PDB entry 1TTP | X-ray diffraction, 2.30 A resolution | chains A and B

[Chain A]
Protein: Tryptophan synthase
From: Salmonella typhimurium
Notes: EC 4.2.1.20
UniProt: P00929 (TRPA_SALTY); numbering as in UniProt (aligned over 1-268)
Chain sequence (268 residues; each row starts with the number of its first residue):
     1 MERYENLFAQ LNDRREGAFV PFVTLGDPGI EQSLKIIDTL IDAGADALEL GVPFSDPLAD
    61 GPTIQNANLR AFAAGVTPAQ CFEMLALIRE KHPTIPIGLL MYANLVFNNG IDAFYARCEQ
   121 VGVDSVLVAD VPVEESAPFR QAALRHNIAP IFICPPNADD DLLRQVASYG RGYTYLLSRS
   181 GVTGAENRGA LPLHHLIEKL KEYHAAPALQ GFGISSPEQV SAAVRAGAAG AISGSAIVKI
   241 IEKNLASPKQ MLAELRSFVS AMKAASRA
Not modelled in the structure: 178-189
Curated features (UniProtKB/Swiss-Prot):
  - active site (Proton acceptor): E49, D60

[Chain B]
Protein: Tryptophan synthase
From: Salmonella typhimurium
Notes: EC 4.2.1.20
UniProt: P00933 (TRPB_SALTY); residues 2-397 here correspond to UniProt positions 1-396 (UniProt number = residue number - 1)
Chain sequence (397 residues; each row starts with the number of its first residue):
     1 MTTLLNPYFG EFGGMYVPQI LMPALNQLEE AFVRAQKDPE FQAQFADLLK NYAGRPTALT
    61 KCQNITAGTR TTLYLKREDL LHGGAHKTNQ VLGQALLAKR MGKSEIIAET GAGQHGVASA
   121 LASALLGLKC RIYMGAKDVE RQSPNVFRMR LMGAEVIPVH SGSATLKDAC NEALRDWSGS
   181 YETAHYMLGT AAGPHPYPTI VREFQRMIGE ETKAQILDKE GRLPDAVIAC VGGGSNAIGM
   241 FADFINDTSV GLIGVEPGGH GIETGEHGAP LKHGRVGIYF GMKAPMMQTA DGQIEESYSI
   301 SAGLDFPSVG PQHAYLNSIG RADYVSITDD EALEAFKTLC RHEGIIPALE SSHALAHALK
   361 MMREQPEKEQ LLVVNLSGRG DKDIFTVHDI LKARGEI
Not modelled in the structure: 1-2, 392-397
Glycans and other covalent adducts: pyridoxal phosphate (PLP) linked to K87
Ion coordination: Cs+ site 1: G54, P56; Cs+ site 2: V231, G232, G268, F306, S308
Ligand contacts: pyridoxal phosphate (PLP): A85, H86, Q114, T190, C230, V231, G232, G233, G234, S235, N236, A237, G303, L304, A348, E350, S351, S377, G378

[Interface between chain A and chain B]
Residue-residue contacts - 56 pairs, chain A then chain B:
  P53(A) - Q293(B)  hydrogen bond (backbone-side chain)
  F54(A) - Y279(B)  hydrophobic
  F54(A) - G292(B)
  F54(A) - Q293(B)
  S55(A) - Y279(B)
  S55(A) - Q293(B)  hydrogen bond
  S55(A) - I294(B)  hydrogen bond (side chain-backbone)
  D56(A) - K167(B)  salt bridge
  D56(A) - D168(B)
  D56(A) - N171(B)  hydrogen bond
  D56(A) - Y279(B)  hydrogen bond (backbone-side chain)
  P57(A) - N171(B)
  L58(A) - P18(B)
  L58(A) - N171(B)  hydrogen bond (backbone-side chain)
  L58(A) - Y279(B)  hydrophobic
  A59(A) - P18(B)  hydrophobic
  D60(A) - R175(B)  hydrogen bond (backbone-side chain)
  G61(A) - R175(B)
  P62(A) - R175(B)
  F72(A) - Q293(B)
  P78(A) - D291(B)
  A103(A) - I278(B)  hydrophobic
  N104(A) - G277(B)
  N104(A) - I278(B)  hydrogen bond (side chain-backbone)
  N104(A) - Q288(B)  hydrogen bond
  N104(A) - G292(B)  hydrogen bond (side chain-backbone)
  N104(A) - I294(B)
  L105(A) - D291(B)
  L105(A) - Q293(B)
  F107(A) - K283(B)
  N108(A) - R275(B)  hydrogen bond
  N108(A) - Q288(B)
  N108(A) - A290(B)  hydrogen bond (side chain-backbone)
  N108(A) - D291(B)
  N108(A) - G292(B)  hydrogen bond (side chain-backbone)
  A129(A) - P18(B)
  D130(A) - Y16(B)
  D130(A) - V17(B)  hydrogen bond (backbone-backbone)
  D130(A) - P18(B)
  P132(A) - M15(B)
  P132(A) - Y16(B)
  P132(A) - V17(B)
  P132(A) - Q19(B)
  P132(A) - M22(B)  hydrophobic
  V133(A) - Q19(B)  hydrogen bond (backbone-side chain)
  E134(A) - Q19(B)  hydrogen bond
  E134(A) - M22(B)
  E135(A) - Y8(B)  hydrogen bond
  E135(A) - G14(B)
  E135(A) - M15(B)  hydrogen bond (side chain-backbone)
  E135(A) - Y16(B)
  I153(A) - Q19(B)
  P155(A) - Q19(B)
  N157(A) - I20(B)  hydrogen bond (side chain-backbone)
  N157(A) - P23(B)
  N157(A) - Y181(B)  hydrogen bond
Also at the interface, not in a pair above, chain A (30 interface residues in all): V131, F139, P156, L162
Also at the interface, not in a pair above, chain B (32 interface residues in all): L174, V276, F280, G281, M286, T289

[Overview]
The interface between chain A and chain B involves 30 residues on one side and 32 on the other; the contacts
include 20 hydrogen bonds and 1 salt bridge. Among the polar pairs are D56(A)-K167(B), P53(A)-Q293(B) and
S55(A)-Q293(B). Pyridoxal phosphate is covalently linked to K87(B).
Here chain A is Tryptophan synthase and chain B is Tryptophan synthase, both from Salmonella typhimurium.
Entry 1TTP (Tryptophan synthase (e.c.4.2.1.20) in the presence of cesium, room temperature) was determined by
X-ray diffraction, deposited together with 1BKS and 1TTQ.
